PDB entry 4H6V | X-ray diffraction, 1.70 A resolution | chain A

== Chain A ==
Molecule: Subtilisin-like protein
From: Prochloron didemni
Reference sequence: Q52QI9 (Q52QI9_PRODI); numbering as in UniProt (aligned over 1-303)
Chain sequence (306 residues; numbered -2 to 303; the number before each row is that of its first residue; numbers below 1 keep their minus sign (Gly-2 is residue -2)):
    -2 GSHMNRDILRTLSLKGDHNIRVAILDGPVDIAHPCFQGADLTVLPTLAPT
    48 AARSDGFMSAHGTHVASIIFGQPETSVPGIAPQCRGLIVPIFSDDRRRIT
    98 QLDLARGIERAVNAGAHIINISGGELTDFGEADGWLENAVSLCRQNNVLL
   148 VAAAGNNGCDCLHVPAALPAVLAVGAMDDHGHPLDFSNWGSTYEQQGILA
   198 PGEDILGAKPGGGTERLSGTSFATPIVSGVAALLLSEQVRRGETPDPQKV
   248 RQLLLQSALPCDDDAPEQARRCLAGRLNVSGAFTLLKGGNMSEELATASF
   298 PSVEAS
Not modelled in the structure: -2 to 10, 46-50, 288-303
Sequence notes: expression tag (-2 to 0)
Cystine bridges: Cys156-Cys158, Cys258-Cys269
Reported in the primary citation:
  - catalytic residues: Asp23, His58, Ser218
  - contacts within the chain: Gly53-Gly121 (backbone contact), Phe54-Met55 (hydrophobic contact), Asp23-Ser56 (hydrogen bond), Asn117-Ser225 (hydrogen bond), Glu234-Lys284 (salt bridge)
  - conformationally variable residues (order/disorder transition, side-chain flip): Ala45 to Ser51, His58

== Overview ==
From the paper: catalytic residues Asp23, His58 and Ser218; conformational variability at Ala45 and His58.
Chain A is Subtilisin-like protein (Prochloron didemni); the structure, Structure of Patellamide maturation
protease PatA, was determined by X-ray diffraction together with 4H6W and 4H6X from the same study.
